2QJ9 - chains B and A of the 4 polymer chains in the assembly; structure by X-ray diffraction, 2.44 A resolution.

[Chain B (and A)]
Protein: Bone morphogenetic protein 2
Source organism: Homo sapiens
Notes: fragment: mature part (residues 283-396); chain A of this document is another copy of the same molecule, construct and numbering; everything in this record applies to it too
UniProtKB: P12643 (BMP2_HUMAN); residues 1-114 here correspond to UniProt positions 283-396 (UniProt number = residue number + 282)
Amino-acid sequence (116 residues; numbered -1 to 114; the number before each row is that of its first residue; numbers below 1 keep their minus sign (Met-1 is residue -1)):
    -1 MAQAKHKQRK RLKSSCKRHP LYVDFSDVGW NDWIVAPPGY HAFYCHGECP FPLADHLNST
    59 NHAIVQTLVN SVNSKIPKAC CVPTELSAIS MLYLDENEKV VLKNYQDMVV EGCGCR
Unresolved in the structure: -1 to 11 (chain A: -1 to 10)
Differences from the reference sequence: expression tag (-1 to 0)
UniProt features mapped onto this chain:
  - glycosylation: Asn56 (N-linked (GlcNAc...) (high mannose) asparagine)
Cystine bridges: Cys14-Cys79, Cys43-Cys111, Cys47-Cys113

[Interface between chain B and chain A]
Disulfides between the chains: Cys78(B)-Cys78(A)
Pairs across the interface (38):
  Trp28(B) - Leu66(A)  hydrophobic
  Tyr38(B) - Val63(A)
  Ala40(B) - His60(A)  hydrogen bond (backbone-side chain)
  Phe41(B) - His60(A)  hydrogen bond (backbone-side chain)
  Tyr42(B) - Ile74(A)  hydrophobic
  Tyr42(B) - Pro75(A)
  His44(B) - Pro75(A)
  Thr58(B) - Asp105(A)
  Asn59(B) - Gln104(A)  hydrogen bond (side chain-backbone)
  Asn59(B) - Asp105(A)
  Asn59(B) - Met106(A)
  His60(B) - Ala40(A)  hydrogen bond (side chain-backbone)
  His60(B) - Phe41(A)  hydrogen bond (side chain-backbone)
  His60(B) - Asp105(A)  hydrogen bond (backbone-backbone)
  His60(B) - Met106(A)
  His60(B) - Val108(A)
  Val63(B) - Tyr38(A)
  Gln64(B) - Tyr42(A)
  Leu66(B) - Trp28(A)  hydrophobic
  Ile74(B) - Tyr42(A)  hydrophobic
  Pro75(B) - Tyr42(A)
  Pro75(B) - His44(A)
  Cys78(B) - Cys78(A)  disulfide
  Cys78(B) - Val80(A)  hydrophobic
  Val80(B) - Cys78(A)  hydrophobic
  Val80(B) - Val80(A)  hydrophobic
  Val80(B) - Arg114(A)
  Pro81(B) - Arg114(A)
  Leu84(B) - His60(A)
  Gln104(B) - Asn59(A)  hydrogen bond (backbone-side chain)
  Asp105(B) - Thr58(A)
  Asp105(B) - Asn59(A)
  Asp105(B) - His60(A)  hydrogen bond (backbone-backbone)
  Met106(B) - Asn59(A)
  Met106(B) - His60(A)
  Val108(B) - His60(A)
  Arg114(B) - Val80(A)
  Arg114(B) - Pro81(A)
Interface residues without a listed pair, chain B (30 interface residues in all): Leu19, Val21, Cys43, Val67, Lys73, Tyr103, Val107
Interface residues without a listed pair, chain A (30 interface residues in all): Leu19, Val21, Cys43, Gln64, Val67, Lys73, Leu84, Tyr103, Val107

[Overview]
Chain B and chain A each contribute 30 residues to their interface, with 1 disulfide bond and 8 hydrogen
bonds. Polar contacts include Ala40(B)-His60(A), Phe41(B)-His60(A) and Asn59(B)-Gln104(A).
Both chains are Bone morphogenetic protein 2 (Homo sapiens). Entry 2QJ9 (Crystal structure analysis of BMP-2
in complex with BMPR-IA variant B1) was determined by X-ray diffraction (same publication as 2QJA and 2QJB).
